Entry 8ZJT (electron microscopy, 3.20 A resolution); this record covers chains F and I of the 10 polymer chains in the assembly.

[Chain F]
Molecule: Histone H4
Source organism: Homo sapiens
UniProt: P62805 (H4_HUMAN); residues 1-103 here = UniProt positions 1-103
Amino-acid sequence (107 residues; row label = number of the first residue in the row; numbers below 1 keep their minus sign (Met-3 is residue -3)):
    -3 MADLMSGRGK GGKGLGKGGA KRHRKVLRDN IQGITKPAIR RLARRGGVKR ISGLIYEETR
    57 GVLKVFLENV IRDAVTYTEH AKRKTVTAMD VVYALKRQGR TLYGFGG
Unresolved in the structure: -3 to 22
Sequence notes: initiating methionine (-3); expression tag (-2 to 0)
Swiss-Prot annotation at these positions:
  - DNA-binding region: Lys17 to Lys21
  - modified residue: Ser2 (N-acetylserine), Arg4 (Asymmetric dimethylarginine), Lys6 (N6-(2-hydroxyisobutyryl)lysine), Lys9 (N6-(2-hydroxyisobutyryl)lysine), Lys13 (N6-(2-hydroxyisobutyryl)lysine), Lys17 (N6-(2-hydroxyisobutyryl)lysine), Lys21 (N6,N6,N6-trimethyllysine), Lys32 (N6-(2-hydroxyisobutyryl)lysine), Lys45 (N6-(2-hydroxyisobutyryl)lysine), Ser48 (Phosphoserine), Tyr52 (Phosphotyrosine), Lys60 (N6-(2-hydroxyisobutyryl)lysine), Lys78 (N6-(2-hydroxyisobutyryl)lysine), Lys80 (N6-(2-hydroxyisobutyryl)lysine), Thr81 (Phosphothreonine), Tyr89 (Phosphotyrosine), Lys92 (N6-(2-hydroxyisobutyryl)lysine)
  - cross-link (Glycyl lysine isopeptide (Lys-Gly)): Lys13 (interchain with G-Cter in SUMO2), Lys21 (interchain with G-Cter in SUMO2), Lys32 (interchain with G-Cter in SUMO2), Lys60 (interchain with G-Cter in SUMO2), Lys80 (interchain with G-Cter in SUMO2), Lys92 (interchain with G-Cter in SUMO2)
  - natural variant: Lys32 (K32T: In TEBIVANED3), Pro33 (P33A: In TEBIVANED1; P33L: In TEBIVANED1; P33R: In TEBIVANED3), Arg36 (R36W: In TEBIVANED3), Leu38 (L38P: In TEBIVANED3), Arg41 (R41C: In TEBIVANED2 and TEBIVANED3; uncertain significance; R41H: Found in a patient with a neurodevelopmental disorder; uncertain significance; R41L: In TEBIVANED4), Arg46 (R46C: In TEBIVANED3), Glu64 (E64Q: In a breast cancer sample), His76 (H76R: In TEBIVANED4), Lys92 (K92E: In TEBIVANED2; K92Q: In TEBIVANED1; K92R: In TEBIVANED1), Gly95 (G95R: Found in a patient with a neurodevelopmental disorder; uncertain significance), Tyr99 (Y99H: In TEBIVANED3)
  - mutagenesis: Lys13 (K13A: Impaired methylation by N6AMT1), Lys32 (K32R: Abolished ufmylation)

[Chain I]
Molecule: 147-nt DNA strand
Source organism: synthetic construct
Sequence (147 nucleotides; row label = number of the first residue in the row):
     1 ATCCACACGT TACACGACGC TCTTCCGATC TTGGTTAGGG TGCAAGCATG ATCCCTTCGA
    61 TGAATAGAGC CGACTGGGCA TAGTAACGCG TGGGTTGGTG AGGTGGTTCA CGGTCATGCC
   121 GCTTGGGTAA GCAGATCGGA AGAGGAT
Unresolved in the structure: 1, 141-147

[Chain F / chain I interface]
Residue-residue contacts - 11 pairs, chain F then chain I:
  Arg36(F) with DA68(I), salt bridge to the phosphate
  Arg46(F) with DG67(I), sugar contact; DA68(I), phosphate contact
  Ile47(F) with DG67(I), sugar contact; DA68(I), hydrogen bond to the phosphate
  Ser48(F) with DG67(I), phosphate contact
  Gly49(F) with DG67(I), hydrogen bond to the phosphate
  Arg79(F) with DG88(I), phosphate contact
  Lys80(F) with DC87(I), phosphate contact; DG88(I), hydrogen bond to the phosphate
  Thr81(F) with DG88(I), hydrogen bond to the phosphate
Other interface residues (no listed pair), chain F (10 interface residues in all): Tyr52, Lys78
Other interface residues (no listed pair), chain I (5 interface residues in all): DC89

[Summary]
10 residues of chain F face 5 of chain I across their interface, with 4 hydrogen bonds and 1 salt bridge.
Polar contacts include Ile47(F)-DA68(I), Gly49(F)-DG67(I) and Lys80(F)-DG88(I). Curated annotation (UniProt)
lists a DNA-binding region and 2 mutagenesis sites on chain F.
Chain F is Histone H4 (Homo sapiens) and chain I is a 147-nt DNA strand (synthetic construct); the structure,
Structure of free nucleosome, was determined by electron microscopy (same publication as 8ZJR).
